4CKM - chain A; structure by X-ray diffraction, 2.15 A resolution.

[Chain A]
Molecule: Sas-6
Organism: Leishmania major
Notes: fragment: n-terminal domain, residues 97-274
Reference sequence: E9AFQ5 (E9AFQ5_LEIMA); residue numbers follow UniProt; this construct covers 97-274
Chain sequence (180 residues; each row starts with the number of its first residue):
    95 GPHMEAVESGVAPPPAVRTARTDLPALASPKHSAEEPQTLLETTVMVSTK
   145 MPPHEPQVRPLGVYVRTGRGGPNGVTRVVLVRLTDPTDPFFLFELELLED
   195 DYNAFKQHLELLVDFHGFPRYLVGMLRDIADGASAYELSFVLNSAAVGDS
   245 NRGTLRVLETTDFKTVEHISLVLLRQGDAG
Unresolved in the structure: 95-129, 239-241, 272-274
Differences from the reference sequence: expression tag (95-96)
From the paper describing this entry:
  - conformationally variable residues (side-chain flip): Tyr-215, Phe-257

[Summary]
The paper reports conformational variability at Tyr-215 and Phe-257.
Chain A is Sas-6 (Leishmania major); the structure, Structure of the N-terminal domain of Leishmania SAS-6,
was determined by X-ray diffraction (same publication as 4CKN and 4CKP).
